Entry 8OMM (X-ray diffraction, 2.15 A resolution); this record covers chain A.

Chain A:
Name: Coproporphyrin III ferrochelatase
Source organism: Listeria monocytogenes
Notes: EC 4.99.1.9
UniProt: A0A3T2BSC5 (A0A3T2BSC5_LISMN); residues 1-309 here = UniProt positions 1-309
Amino-acid sequence (310 residues; each row starts with the number of its first residue):
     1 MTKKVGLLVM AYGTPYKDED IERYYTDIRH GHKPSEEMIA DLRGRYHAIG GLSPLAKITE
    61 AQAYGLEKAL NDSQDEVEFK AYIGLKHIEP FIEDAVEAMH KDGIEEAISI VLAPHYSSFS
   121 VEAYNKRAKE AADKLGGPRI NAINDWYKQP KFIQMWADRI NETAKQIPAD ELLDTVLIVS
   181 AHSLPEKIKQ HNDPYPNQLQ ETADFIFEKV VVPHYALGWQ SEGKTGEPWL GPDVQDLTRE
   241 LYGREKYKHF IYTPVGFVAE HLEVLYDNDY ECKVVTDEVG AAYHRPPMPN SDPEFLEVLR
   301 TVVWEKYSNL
Disordered / not traced: 1-3
Sequence notes: expression tag (310)
Bound ions: Fe2+: Y12 (together with coproporphyrin III)
Small-molecule neighbours: coproporphyrin III: Y12, G13, T14, P15, Y24, Y25, I28, R29, L42, R45, Y46, S53, L55, A113, S120, Y124, H182, L184, Y195, G223, K224, T225, W229, F257, H261, L262, E263
From the paper describing this entry:
  - binding site for coproporphyrin III: R29, R45
  - conformationally variable residues (side-chain flip): R45

Overview:
Chain A binds coproporphyrin III. From the paper: a binding site for coproporphyrin III at R29 and R45;
conformational variability at R45.
Chain A is Coproporphyrin III ferrochelatase (Listeria monocytogenes); the structure, Coproporphyrin III -
LmCpfC complex soaked 3min with Fe2+, was determined by X-ray diffraction (same publication as 8BBV).
